8ZUA - chains A and G of the 3 polymer chains in the assembly; structure by X-ray diffraction, 3.49 A resolution.

[Chain A]
Name: A138 heavy chain
Source organism: Homo sapiens
Chain sequence (218 residues; row label = number of the first residue in the row):
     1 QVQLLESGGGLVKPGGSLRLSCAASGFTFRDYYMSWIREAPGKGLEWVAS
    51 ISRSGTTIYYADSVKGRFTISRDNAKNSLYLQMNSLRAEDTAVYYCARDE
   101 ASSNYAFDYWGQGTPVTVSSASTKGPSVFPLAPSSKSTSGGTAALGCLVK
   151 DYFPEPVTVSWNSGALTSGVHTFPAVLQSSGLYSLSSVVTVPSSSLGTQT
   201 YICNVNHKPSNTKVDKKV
Disulfides: Cys22-Cys96, Cys147-Cys203

[Chain G]
Name: A138 light chain
Source organism: Homo sapiens
Chain sequence (213 residues; each row starts with the number of its first residue):
     2 IQLTQSPSSVSASVGDGVTITCRASQPIGTWVAWYQQKPGKAPKLLISGA
    52 SSLQSGLPSRFSGRKSGTDFTLTISSLQPDDSATYFCQQTNTFPLTFGQG
   102 TRLEIKRTVAAPSVFIFPPSDEQLKSGTASVVCLLNNFYPREAKVQWKVD
   152 NALQSGNSQESVTEQDSKDSTYSLSSTLTLSKADYEKHKVYACEVTHQGL
   202 SSPVTKSFNRGEC
Not modelled in the structure: 53-66, 214
Disulfides: Cys23-Cys88, Cys134-Cys194

[Interface between chain A and chain G]
Residue-residue contacts - 70 pairs, chain A then chain G:
  Glu39(A) - Gln38(G)  hydrogen bond
  Leu45(A) - Phe87(G)  hydrophobic
  Leu45(A) - Phe98(G)
  Trp47(A) - Phe94(G)  hydrophobic
  Trp47(A) - Pro95(G)  hydrophobic
  Trp47(A) - Leu96(G)
  Ser50(A) - Phe94(G)
  Tyr59(A) - Phe94(G)  hydrophobic
  Tyr95(A) - Gln38(G)  hydrogen bond
  Tyr95(A) - Ala43(G)  hydrophobic
  Tyr95(A) - Pro44(G)
  Asn104(A) - Ser49(G)  hydrogen bond
  Asn104(A) - Ala51(G)
  Tyr105(A) - Thr91(G)  hydrogen bond (backbone-side chain)
  Ala106(A) - Tyr36(G)
  Ala106(A) - Leu46(G)  hydrophobic
  Ala106(A) - Thr91(G)  hydrogen bond (backbone-side chain)
  Phe107(A) - Tyr36(G)  hydrogen bond (backbone-side chain)
  Phe107(A) - Leu46(G)
  Phe107(A) - Gln89(G)
  Phe107(A) - Leu96(G)  hydrophobic
  Phe107(A) - Phe98(G)  hydrophobic
  Trp110(A) - Tyr36(G)
  Trp110(A) - Pro44(G)
  Trp110(A) - Phe98(G)  hydrophobic
  Gly111(A) - Ala43(G)
  Phe129(A) - Glu123(G)
  Phe129(A) - Gln124(G)
  Pro130(A) - Ser121(G)
  Ala132(A) - Phe118(G)
  Ser134(A) - Phe118(G)
  Ser134(A) - Pro119(G)
  Lys136(A) - Phe116(G)
  Lys136(A) - Ile117(G)
  Lys136(A) - Ser208(G)  hydrogen bond (side chain-backbone)
  Lys136(A) - Phe209(G)
  Ser137(A) - Val115(G)
  Ser137(A) - Phe116(G)
  Ser137(A) - Lys207(G)
  Thr138(A) - Ser114(G)
  Thr138(A) - Val115(G)  hydrogen bond (side chain-backbone)
  Thr138(A) - Phe116(G)
  Thr138(A) - Lys207(G)
  Ser139(A) - Ser114(G)
  Ala144(A) - Phe116(G)  hydrophobic
  Ala144(A) - Phe118(G)
  Leu145(A) - Phe118(G)  hydrophobic
  Leu148(A) - Gln124(G)
  Lys150(A) - Gln124(G)
  Lys150(A) - Ser131(G)
  Lys150(A) - Thr180(G)  hydrogen bond
  His171(A) - Asn137(G)  hydrogen bond
  His171(A) - Asn138(G)  hydrogen bond
  His171(A) - Ser174(G)  hydrogen bond
  Phe173(A) - Leu135(G)  hydrophobic
  Phe173(A) - Ser162(G)
  Phe173(A) - Thr164(G)
  Phe173(A) - Ser174(G)
  Phe173(A) - Leu175(G)
  Phe173(A) - Ser176(G)
  Pro174(A) - Ser162(G)  hydrogen bond (backbone-side chain)
  Pro174(A) - Val163(G)
  Val176(A) - Gln160(G)
  Val176(A) - Glu161(G)
  Val176(A) - Ser162(G)
  Gln178(A) - Gln160(G)
  Ser186(A) - Ser176(G)  hydrogen bond
  Val188(A) - Leu135(G)  hydrophobic
  Thr190(A) - Asn137(G)  hydrogen bond
  Lys216(A) - Glu123(G)
Interface residues without a listed pair, chain A (43 interface residues in all): Ile37, Asp99, Glu100, Gln112, Leu131, Thr142, Thr172, Ala175, Leu177, Ser179
Interface residues without a listed pair, chain G (46 interface residues in all): Trp32, Ala34, Lys42, Gly50, Asn92, Pro113, Val133

[In short]
43 residues of chain A face 46 of chain G across their interface; the contacts include 15 hydrogen bonds.
Polar contacts include Glu39(A)-Gln38(G), Tyr95(A)-Gln38(G) and Asn104(A)-Ser49(G).
Here chain A is A138 heavy chain and chain G is A138 light chain, both from Homo sapiens. Entry 8ZUA (The
complex structure of MPXV M1R and neutralizing antibody A138) was determined by X-ray diffraction.
